Entry 3MTL (X-ray diffraction, 2.40 A resolution); this record covers chain A.

== Chain A ==
Protein: Cell division protein kinase 16
From: Homo sapiens
Notes: EC 2.7.11.22; fragment: residues in UNP 163-478
Reference sequence: Q00536 (CDK16_HUMAN); residues 163-478 here = UniProt positions 163-478
Amino-acid sequence (324 residues; each row starts with the number of its first residue):
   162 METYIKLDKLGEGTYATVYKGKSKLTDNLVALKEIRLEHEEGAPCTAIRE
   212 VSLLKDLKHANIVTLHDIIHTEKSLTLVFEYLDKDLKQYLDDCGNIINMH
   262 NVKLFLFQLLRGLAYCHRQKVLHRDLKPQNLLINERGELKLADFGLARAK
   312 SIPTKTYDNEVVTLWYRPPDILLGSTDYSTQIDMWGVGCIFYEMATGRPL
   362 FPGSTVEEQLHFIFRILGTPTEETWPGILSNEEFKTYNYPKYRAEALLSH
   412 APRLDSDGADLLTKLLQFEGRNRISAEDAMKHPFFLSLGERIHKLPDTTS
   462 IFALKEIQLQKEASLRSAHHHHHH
Unresolved in the structure: 199-204, 312-323, 474-485
Differences from the reference sequence: expression tag (162, 479-485); engineered mutation Asp319 (Ser in Q00536)
Ligand contacts: FEF ((2Z,3E)-2,3'-biindole-2',3(1h,1'h)-dione 3-{O-[(3R)-3,4-dihydroxybutyl]oxime}): Leu171, Gly172, Glu173, Val179, Ala192, Val224, Phe240, Glu241, Tyr242, Leu243, Asp244, Lys245, Asp246, Gln249, Gln290, Asn291, Leu293, Ala303, Asp304, Phe305
Swiss-Prot annotation at these positions:
  - active site: Asp286 (Proton acceptor)
  - binding site (ATP): Leu171 to Val179, Lys194
  - modified residue: Thr175 (Phosphothreonine), Thr380 (Phosphothreonine), Ser391 (Phosphoserine), Ser478 (Phosphoserine)
  - mutagenesis: Lys194 (K194A: Loss of kinase activity. Abolishes effect on insulin secretion; K194R: Loss of kinase activity)
What the authors report for this chain:
  - conformationally variable residues (order/disorder transition, side-chain flip): Glu199 to Ala204, Asp304, Phe305, Ser312 to Val323
  - contacts within the chain: Lys194-Glu211 (salt bridge)
  - catalytic residues: Lys194
  - binding site for FEF: Leu171, Val179, Ala192, Val224, Phe240, Leu293, Ala303, Phe305
  - mutagenesis - D304A: unchanged binding to cyclin Y and 14-3-3 protein
  - mutagenesis - D304A: abolished catalytic activity
  - specificity-determining residues: Thr207 (proposed by the authors, not directly observed)

== Summary ==
Ligands of chain A: compound FEF. From UniProt: active-site residue Asp286, 10 ATP-binding residues and one
mutagenesis site. From the paper: the catalytic residue Lys194; D304A abolishes catalytic activity.
Chain A is Cell division protein kinase 16 (Homo sapiens); the structure, Crystal structure of the PCTAIRE1
kinase in complex with Indirubin E804, was determined by X-ray diffraction, deposited together with 5G6V.
